Entry 6L7P (electron microscopy, 3.60 A resolution); this record covers chains A and C of the 18 polymer chains in the assembly.

== Chain A ==
Name: NAD(P)H-quinone oxidoreductase subunit 1
Source organism: Thermosynechococcus elongatus BP-1
Notes: EC 7.1.1.-; fragment: NdhA
UniProt: Q8DL32 (NU1C_THEEB); residue numbers follow UniProt; this construct covers 1-372
Chain sequence (372 residues; row label = number of the first residue in the row):
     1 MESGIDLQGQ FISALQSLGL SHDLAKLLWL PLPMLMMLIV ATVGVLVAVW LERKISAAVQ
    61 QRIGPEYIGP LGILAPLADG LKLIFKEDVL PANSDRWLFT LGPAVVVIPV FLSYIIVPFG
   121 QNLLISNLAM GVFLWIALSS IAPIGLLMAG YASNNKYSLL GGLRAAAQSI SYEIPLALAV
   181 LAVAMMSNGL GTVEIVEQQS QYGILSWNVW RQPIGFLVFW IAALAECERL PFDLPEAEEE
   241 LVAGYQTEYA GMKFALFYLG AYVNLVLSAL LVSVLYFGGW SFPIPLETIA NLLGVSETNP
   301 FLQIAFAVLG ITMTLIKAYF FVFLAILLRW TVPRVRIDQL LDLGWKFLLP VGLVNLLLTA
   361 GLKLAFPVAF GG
Not modelled in the structure: 1-4, 235-237
Small-molecule neighbours:
  - Digitonin (AJP), molecule 1: L98, V105, M148
  - Digitonin (AJP), molecule 2: Y202, L205, S206, R211, V368, A369
  - Digitonin (AJP), molecule 3: Y202, I204, P283, I284, P285, T288
  - Digitonin (AJP), molecule 4: W210, R211, L362, F366, V368, A369, F370
  - Digitonin (AJP), molecule 5: K346, F347, P350, V351, V354
  - beta-carotene (BCR): T312, I316, Y319, F320, F323, L324, L327

== Chain C ==
Name: NAD(P)H-quinone oxidoreductase subunit 3
Source organism: Thermosynechococcus elongatus BP-1
Notes: EC 7.1.1.-; fragment: NdhC
UniProt: Q8DJ02 (NU3C_THEEB); residues 1-132 here = UniProt positions 1-132
Chain sequence (132 residues; numbered 1 to 132; the number before each row is that of its first residue):
     1 MVAIPRLRDT ATVFVLSGYE YFLGFLIICS LVPVLALAAS ALLRPKSGRM IRLTTYESGM
    61 EPIGGAWIQF NVRYYMFALV FVIFDVETVF LYPWAVAFHQ LGLLAFIEAL IFIAILVVAL
   121 VYAWRKRALE WS
Not modelled in the structure: 1-11
Small-molecule neighbours:
  - Digitonin (AJP), molecule 1: A114, V117, V118, V121, R125
  - Digitonin (AJP), molecule 2: V117, L120, V121, W124, R125

== Chain A / chain C interface ==
Residue-residue contacts (78; chain A residue first):
  L30(A) - E20(C)
  L30(A) - Y21(C)
  M34(A) - Y21(C)
  M34(A) - G24(C)
  M34(A) - F25(C)  hydrogen bond (side chain-backbone)
  M34(A) - I28(C)  hydrophobic
  L38(A) - F25(C)  hydrophobic
  L38(A) - I28(C)  hydrophobic
  I84(A) - S40(C)
  F85(A) - L43(C)  hydrophobic
  F85(A) - P45(C)
  E87(A) - S47(C)
  D88(A) - S40(C)  hydrogen bond
  D88(A) - R44(C)  salt bridge
  V89(A) - M50(C)  hydrophobic
  L90(A) - L53(C)
  A92(A) - L53(C)
  T100(A) - L37(C)
  I108(A) - C29(C)
  I108(A) - S30(C)
  F111(A) - F25(C)
  F111(A) - C29(C)
  L112(A) - F22(C)  hydrophobic
  L112(A) - F25(C)
  L112(A) - L26(C)  hydrophobic
  Y114(A) - F25(C)  hydrophobic
  I115(A) - F25(C)  hydrophobic
  I125(A) - Y21(C)  hydrophobic
  L128(A) - S17(C)
  L128(A) - G18(C)
  L128(A) - Y19(C)
  F133(A) - Y92(C)  hydrophobic
  I136(A) - Y92(C)
  N154(A) - T55(C)
  N155(A) - Y56(C)  hydrogen bond (side chain-backbone)
  K156(A) - G65(C)
  K156(A) - W67(C)
  L159(A) - I68(C)  hydrophobic
  L160(A) - I68(C)  hydrophobic
  L163(A) - Y74(C)
  R164(A) - Y74(C)
  R164(A) - W131(C)
  A167(A) - Y74(C)  hydrophobic
  I170(A) - F81(C)
  E173(A) - F81(C)
  I174(A) - F81(C)  hydrophobic
  I174(A) - F84(C)  hydrophobic
  I174(A) - T88(C)
  A177(A) - T88(C)
  A177(A) - Y92(C)
  L181(A) - L91(C)
  L181(A) - Y92(C)  hydrophobic
  L181(A) - A95(C)  hydrophobic
  A184(A) - A95(C)
  M185(A) - W94(C)  hydrophobic
  M185(A) - A95(C)
  L190(A) - V96(C)  hydrophobic
  L241(A) - S58(C)
  V242(A) - Y56(C)
  T247(A) - Y56(C)
  E248(A) - T55(C)
  E248(A) - Y56(C)  hydrogen bond (side chain-backbone)
  M252(A) - A36(C)  hydrophobic
  D338(A) - W131(C)
  L341(A) - F77(C)  hydrophobic
  W345(A) - V80(C)  hydrophobic
  W345(A) - L120(C)
  W345(A) - L129(C)
  K346(A) - W124(C)
  L349(A) - F84(C)  hydrophobic
  L349(A) - L120(C)  hydrophobic
  L356(A) - W94(C)  hydrophobic
  L357(A) - I113(C)  hydrophobic
  A360(A) - F106(C)  hydrophobic
  K363(A) - F98(C)  hydrogen bond (side chain-backbone)
  L364(A) - F98(C)  hydrophobic
  L364(A) - G102(C)
  L364(A) - L103(C)  hydrophobic
Interface residues without a listed pair, chain A (57 interface residues in all): P31, K86, P91, V107, N188, L353
Interface residues without a listed pair, chain C (54 interface residues in all): P33, G48, T54, A78, H99, L110, V117

== In short ==
The interface between chain A and chain C involves 57 residues on one side and 54 on the other; the contacts
include 5 hydrogen bonds and 1 salt bridge. Polar pairs include D88(A)-R44(C), M34(A)-F25(C) and
D88(A)-S40(C).
Here chain A is NAD(P)H-quinone oxidoreductase subunit 1 and chain C is NAD(P)H-quinone oxidoreductase subunit
3, both from Thermosynechococcus elongatus BP-1. Entry 6L7P (cryo-EM structure of cyanobacteria NDH-1LdelV
complex) was determined by electron microscopy.
